9L5R - chains 6 and L of the 49 polymer chains in the assembly; structure by electron microscopy, 2.80 A resolution.

== Chain 6 ==
Molecule: U6 snRNA
Organism: Chaetomium thermophilum (strain DSM 1495 / CBS 144.50 / IMI 039719)
Sequence (101 nucleotides; numbered 1 to 101; the number before each row is that of its first residue):
     1 GCCCUUCGGG GCAUUUGGUC AAUUUGAAAC GAUACAGAGA AGAUUAGCAU GGCCCCUGCA
    61 CUAAGGAUGA CACGCUACUC AAAGAGACGC UACCAAUUUU U
Disordered / not traced: 99-101

== Chain L ==
Molecule: Putative pre-mRNA splicing protein
Organism: Chaetomium thermophilum (strain DSM 1495 / CBS 144.50 / IMI 039719)
Reference sequence: G0S8A6 (G0S8A6_CHATD); residues 1-768 here = UniProt positions 1-768
Sequence (768 residues; row label = number of the first residue in the row):
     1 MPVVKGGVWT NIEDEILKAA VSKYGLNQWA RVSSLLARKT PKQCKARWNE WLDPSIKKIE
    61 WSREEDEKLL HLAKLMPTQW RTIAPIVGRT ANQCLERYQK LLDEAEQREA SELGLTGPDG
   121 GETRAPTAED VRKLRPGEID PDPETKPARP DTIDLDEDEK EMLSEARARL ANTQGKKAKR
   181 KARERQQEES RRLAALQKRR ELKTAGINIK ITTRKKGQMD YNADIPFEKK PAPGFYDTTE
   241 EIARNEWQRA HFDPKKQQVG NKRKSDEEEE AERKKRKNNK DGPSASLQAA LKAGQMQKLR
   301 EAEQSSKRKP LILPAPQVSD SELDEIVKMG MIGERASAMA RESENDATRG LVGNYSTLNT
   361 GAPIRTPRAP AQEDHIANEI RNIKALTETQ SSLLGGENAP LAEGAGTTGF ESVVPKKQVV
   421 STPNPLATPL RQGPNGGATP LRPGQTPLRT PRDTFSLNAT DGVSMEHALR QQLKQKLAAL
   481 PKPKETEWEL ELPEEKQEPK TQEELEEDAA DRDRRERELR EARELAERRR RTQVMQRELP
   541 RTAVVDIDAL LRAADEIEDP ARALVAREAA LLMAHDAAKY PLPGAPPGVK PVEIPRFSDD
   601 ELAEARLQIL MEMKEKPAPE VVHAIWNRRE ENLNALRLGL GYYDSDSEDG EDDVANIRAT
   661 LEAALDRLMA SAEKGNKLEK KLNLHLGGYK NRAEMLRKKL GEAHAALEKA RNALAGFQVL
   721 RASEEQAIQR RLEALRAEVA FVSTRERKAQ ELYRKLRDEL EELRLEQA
Disordered / not traced: 1-3, 261-281, 344-360, 406-495

== How chain 6 and chain L interact ==
Pairs across the interface - 31 pairs, chain 6 then chain L:
  A38(6) - Arg180(L)  phosphate contact
  G39(6) - Lys176(L)  phosphate contact
  G39(6) - Lys177(L)  phosphate contact
  G39(6) - Arg180(L)  salt bridge to the phosphate
  A40(6) - Gly175(L)  phosphate contact
  A40(6) - Lys176(L)  hydrogen bond to the phosphate
  A41(6) - Lys23(L)  sugar contact
  A41(6) - Tyr24(L)  base contact
  A41(6) - Gln28(L)  hydrogen bond to the base
  A41(6) - Arg31(L)  salt bridge to the phosphate
  A41(6) - Asn172(L)  hydrogen bond to the sugar
  A41(6) - Thr173(L)  sugar contact
  A41(6) - Gln174(L)  sugar contact
  G42(6) - Tyr24(L)  hydrogen bond to the phosphate
  G42(6) - Arg31(L)  salt bridge to the phosphate
  G42(6) - Ser34(L)  hydrogen bond to the base
  G42(6) - Arg169(L)  hydrogen bond to the sugar
  G42(6) - Asn172(L)  sugar contact
  U44(6) - Lys176(L)  salt bridge to the phosphate
  C53(6) - Met219(L)  base contact
  C53(6) - Tyr221(L)  hydrogen bond to the base
  C53(6) - Phe227(L)  base contact
  U68(6) - Lys177(L)  base contact
  C71(6) - Lys177(L)  salt bridge to the phosphate
  C71(6) - Lys181(L)  salt bridge to the phosphate
  A72(6) - Lys181(L)  salt bridge to the phosphate
  C73(6) - Lys177(L)  base contact
  C73(6) - Ala178(L)  base contact
  C73(6) - Lys181(L)  base contact
  C73(6) - Arg185(L)  hydrogen bond to the sugar
  G74(6) - Arg185(L)  sugar contact
Also at the interface, not in a pair above, chain 6 (17 interface residues in all): A29, G37, A43, A67, A70
Also at the interface, not in a pair above, chain L (21 interface residues in all): Ala30, Lys216

== In short ==
The interface between chain 6 and chain L involves 17 residues on one side and 21 on the other, with 8
hydrogen bonds and 7 salt bridges. Polar contacts include A41(6)-Gln28(L), G42(6)-Ser34(L) and
C53(6)-Tyr221(L).
Here chain 6 is U6 snRNA and chain L is Putative pre-mRNA splicing protein, both from Chaetomium thermophilum
(strain DSM 1495 / CBS 144.50 / IMI 039719). Entry 9L5R (Cryo-EM structure of the thermophile spliceosome
(state ILS)) was determined by electron microscopy (same publication as 9L5S and 9L5T).
